Entry 5FYL (X-ray diffraction, 3.10 A resolution); this record covers chains B and D of the 6 polymer chains in the assembly.

# Chain B
Protein: BG505 GP120 env ectodomain
Source organism: Human immunodeficiency virus 1
Notes: fragment: gp120 env ectodomain
UniProtKB: Q2N0S6 (Q2N0S6_9HIV1); residues 512-664 here correspond to UniProt positions 509-661 (UniProt number = residue number - 3)
Sequence (153 residues; each row starts with the number of its first residue):
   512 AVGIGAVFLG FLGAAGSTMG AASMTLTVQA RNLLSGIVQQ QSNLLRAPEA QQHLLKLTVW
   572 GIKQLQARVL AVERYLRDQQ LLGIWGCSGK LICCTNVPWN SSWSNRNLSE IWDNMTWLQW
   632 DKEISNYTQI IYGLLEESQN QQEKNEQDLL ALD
Not modelled in the structure: 512-517, 548-568
Disulfide bonds: Cys598-Cys604
Covalently attached groups: N-acetylglucosamine (NAG) linked to Asn611, Asn618, Asn637
Sequence notes: engineered mutation Pro559 (Ile556 in Q2N0S6), Cys605 (Thr602 in Q2N0S6)

# Chain D
Protein: 35O22 antibody fab heavy chain
Source organism: Homo sapiens
Notes: antibody fragment or engineered binder
Sequence (243 residues; numbered 1 to 225 plus 18 insertion-coded residues; the number before each row is that of its first residue; a row labelled like 72A-72H holds insertion residues (72A, then the next letters in order)):
     1 QGQLVQSGAE LKKPGASVKI SCKTSGYRFN FYHINWIRQT AGRGPEWMGW IS
   52A P
    53 YSGDKNLAPA FQDRVIMTTD
72A-72H TEVPVTSF
    73 TSTGAAYMEI
82A-82C RNL
    83 KFDDTGTYFC AKGLLRDG
100A-100F SSTWLP
   101 YLWGQGTLLT VSSASTKGPS VFPLAPSSKS TSGGTAALGC LVKDYFPEPV TVSWNSGALT
   161 SGVHTFPAVL QSSGLYSLSS VVTVPSSSLG TQTYICNVNH KPSNTKVDKR VEPKSCDKGL
   221 EVLFQ
Not modelled in the structure: 225
Disulfide bonds: Cys22-Cys92, Cys140-Cys196

# Interface between chain B and chain D
Residue-residue contacts (13; chain B residue first):
  Gly527(B) - Arg98(D)  hydrogen bond (backbone-side chain)
  Ser528(B) - Arg98(D)
  Thr529(B) - Arg98(D)
  Ser620(B) - Leu97(D)
  Asp624(B) - Arg98(D)
  Asp624(B) - Asp99(D)  hydrogen bond (backbone-backbone)
  Asp624(B) - Gly100(D)
  Asn625(B) - Tyr32(D)  hydrogen bond
  Asn625(B) - Leu97(D)
  Asn625(B) - Arg98(D)  hydrogen bond (backbone-side chain)
  Thr627(B) - Arg98(D)
  Gln630(B) - Phe72H(D)
  Lys633(B) - Phe72H(D)
Also at the interface, not in a pair above, chain B (11 interface residues in all): Glu621, Leu629
Also at the interface, not in a pair above, chain D (8 interface residues in all): Phe31, Leu96

# Overview
The interface between chain B and chain D involves 11 residues on one side and 8 on the other, with 4 hydrogen
bonds. Polar contacts include Gly527(B)-Arg98(D), Asn625(B)-Tyr32(D) and Asn625(B)-Arg98(D).
N-acetylglucosamine is covalently linked to Asn611(B), Asn618(B) and Asn637(B).
Here chain B is BG505 GP120 env ectodomain (Human immunodeficiency virus 1) and chain D is 35O22 antibody fab
heavy chain (Homo sapiens). Entry 5FYL (Crystal Structure at 3.7 A Resolution of Fully Glycosylated HIV-1
Clade A BG505 SOSIP.664 Prefusion Env ...) was determined by X-ray diffraction together with 5FYJ and 5FYK
from the same study.
